8WID - chains a and k of the 23 polymer chains in the assembly; structure by electron microscopy, 3.50 A resolution.

== Chain a ==
Molecule: 16S rRNA
Organism: Mycolicibacterium smegmatis MC2 155
Sequence (1516 nucleotides; numbered 7 to 1522; the number before each row is that of its first residue):
     7 UUUGGAGAGUUUGAUCCUGGCUCAGGACGAACGCUGGCGGCGUGCUUAAC
    57 ACAUGCAAGUCGAACGGAAAGGCCCUUUCGGGGGUACUCGAGUGGCGAAC
   107 GGGUGAGUAACACGUGGGUGAUCUGCCCUGCACUUUGGGAUAAGCCUGGG
   157 AAACUGGGUCUAAUACCGAAUACACCCUGCUGGUCGCAUGGCCUGGUAGG
   207 GGAAAGCUUUUGCGGUGUGGGAUGGGCCCGCGGCCUAUCAGCUUGUUGGU
   257 GGGGUGAUGGCCUACCAAGGCGACGACGGGUAGCCGGCCUGAGAGGGUGA
   307 CCGGCCACACUGGGACUGAGAUACGGCCCAGACUCCUACGGGAGGCAGCA
   357 GUGGGGAAUAUUGCACAAUGGGCGCAAGCCUGAUGCAGCGACGCCGCGUG
   407 AGGGAUGACGGCCUUCGGGUUGUAAACCUCUUUCAGCACAGACGAAGCGC
   457 AAGUGACGGUAUGUGCAGAAGAAGGACCGGCCAACUACGUGCCAGCAGCC
   507 GCGGUAAUACGUAGGGUCCGAGCGUUGUCCGGAAUUACUGGGCGUAAAGA
   557 GCUCGUAGGUGGUUUGUCGCGUUGUUCGUGAAAACUCACAGCUUAACUGU
   607 GGGCGUGCGGGCGAUACGGGCAGACUAGAGUACUGCAGGGGAGACUGGAA
   657 UUCCUGGUGUAGCGGUGGAAUGCGCAGAUAUCAGGAGGAACACCGGUGGC
   707 GAAGGCGGGUCUCUGGGCAGUAACUGACGCUGAGGAGCGAAAGCGUGGGG
   757 AGCGAACAGGAUUAGAUACCCUGGUAGUCCACGCCGUAAACGGUGGGUAC
   807 UAGGUGUGGGUUUCCUUCCUUGGGAUCCGUGCCGUAGCUAACGCAUUAAG
   857 UACCCCGCCUGGGGAGUACGGCCGCAAGGCUAAAACUCAAAGGAAUUGAC
   907 GGGGGCCCGCACAAGCGGCGGAGCAUGUGGAUUAAUUCGAUGCAACGCGA
   957 AGAACCUUACCUGGGUUUGACAUGCACAGGACGCCGGCAGAGAUGUCGGU
  1007 UCCCUUGUGGCCUGUGUGCAGGUGGUGCAUGGCUGUCGUCAGCUCGUGUC
  1057 GUGAGAUGUUGGGUUAAGUCCCGCAACGAGCGCAACCCUUGUCUCAUGUU
  1107 GCCAGCACGUUAUGGUGGGGACUCGUGAGAGACUGCCGGGGUCAACUCGG
  1157 AGGAAGGUGGGGAUGACGUCAAGUCAUCAUGCCCCUUAUGUCCAGGGCUU
  1207 CACACAUGCUACAAUGGCCGGUACAAAGGGCUGCGAUGCCGUGAGGUGGA
  1257 GCGAAUCCUUUCAAAGCCGGUCUCAGUUCGGAUCGGGGUCUGCAACUCGA
  1307 CCCCGUGAAGUCGGAGUCGCUAGUAAUCGCAGAUCAGCAACGCUGCGGUG
  1357 AAUACGUUCCCGGGCCUUGUACACACCGCCCGUCACGUCAUGAAAGUCGG
  1407 UAACACCCGAAGCCGGUGGCCUAACCCUUGUGGAGGGAGCCGUCGAAGGU
  1457 GGGAUCGGCGAUUGGGACGAAGUCGUAACAAGGUAGCCGUACCGGAAGGU
  1507 GCGGCUGGAUCACCUC
Not modelled in the structure: 7

== Chain k ==
Protein: 30S ribosomal protein S10
Organism: Mycolicibacterium smegmatis MC2 155
Reference sequence: A0QSD0 (RS10_MYCS2); residue numbers follow UniProt; this construct covers 1-101
Sequence (101 residues; row label = number of the first residue in the row):
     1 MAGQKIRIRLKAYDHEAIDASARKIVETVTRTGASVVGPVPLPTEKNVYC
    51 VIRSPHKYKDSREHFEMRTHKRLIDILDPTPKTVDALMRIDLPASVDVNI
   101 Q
Not modelled in the structure: 1-3

== Chain a / chain k interface ==
Residue-residue contacts (68):
  G945(a) - His56(k)  hydrogen bond to the base
  A946(a) - His56(k)  sugar contact
  A946(a) - Lys57(k)  hydrogen bond to the sugar
  A951(a) - Lys57(k)  salt bridge to the phosphate
  A951(a) - Tyr58(k)  phosphate contact
  C954(a) - Lys57(k)  sugar contact
  C954(a) - Lys59(k)  salt bridge to the phosphate
  G955(a) - Pro55(k)  hydrogen bond to the sugar
  G955(a) - His56(k)  hydrogen bond to the base
  G955(a) - Lys57(k)  hydrogen bond to the sugar
  G955(a) - Lys59(k)  salt bridge to the phosphate
  A957(a) - Cys50(k)  base contact
  A957(a) - Lys59(k)  salt bridge to the phosphate
  A957(a) - Arg62(k)  hydrogen bond to the base
  G1038(a) - Pro55(k)  base contact
  C1039(a) - Arg53(k)  hydrogen bond to the sugar
  C1039(a) - Pro55(k)  base contact
  U1040(a) - Arg53(k)  sugar contact
  U1040(a) - Ser54(k)  sugar contact
  U1040(a) - Tyr58(k)  sugar contact
  U1040(a) - Ser61(k)  phosphate contact
  G1041(a) - Arg53(k)  phosphate contact
  G1041(a) - Tyr58(k)  sugar contact
  G1041(a) - Ser61(k)  sugar contact
  U1095(a) - Arg68(k)  salt bridge to the phosphate
  U1103(a) - Pro41(k)  sugar contact
  G1104(a) - Val37(k)  phosphate contact
  U1105(a) - Arg7(k)  hydrogen bond to the phosphate
  U1105(a) - Val40(k)  base contact
  U1105(a) - Leu73(k)  sugar contact
  U1106(a) - Arg7(k)  salt bridge to the phosphate
  U1106(a) - Arg9(k)  hydrogen bond to the base
  U1106(a) - Leu42(k)  base contact
  G1131(a) - Pro41(k)  base contact
  G1131(a) - Leu42(k)  sugar contact
  G1131(a) - Pro43(k)  sugar contact
  U1132(a) - Pro41(k)  sugar contact
  U1132(a) - Leu42(k)  sugar contact
  U1132(a) - Thr44(k)  hydrogen bond to the phosphate
  U1132(a) - Arg72(k)  hydrogen bond to the phosphate
  G1133(a) - His15(k)  hydrogen bond to the phosphate
  G1133(a) - Asp19(k)  sugar contact
  G1133(a) - His70(k)  salt bridge to the phosphate
  G1133(a) - Arg72(k)  salt bridge to the phosphate
  A1134(a) - His15(k)  phosphate contact
  U1170(a) - Arg53(k)  salt bridge to the phosphate
  U1170(a) - Glu63(k)  phosphate contact
  A1178(a) - Tyr58(k)  base contact
  G1179(a) - His56(k)  hydrogen bond to the sugar
  G1179(a) - Lys57(k)  sugar contact
  G1179(a) - Tyr58(k)  sugar contact
  U1180(a) - His56(k)  sugar contact
  U1183(a) - Pro55(k)  base contact
  G1234(a) - Lys46(k)  phosphate contact
  G1235(a) - Glu45(k)  phosphate contact
  G1235(a) - Lys46(k)  phosphate contact
  G1235(a) - Asn47(k)  phosphate contact
  A1260(a) - Arg9(k)  salt bridge to the phosphate
  A1260(a) - Lys11(k)  salt bridge to the phosphate
  A1261(a) - Arg9(k)  salt bridge to the phosphate
  A1261(a) - Leu42(k)  base contact
  A1261(a) - Pro43(k)  sugar contact
  A1261(a) - Lys71(k)  salt bridge to the phosphate
  C1349(a) - Arg62(k)  hydrogen bond to the sugar
  U1350(a) - Cys50(k)  sugar contact
  U1350(a) - Arg62(k)  sugar contact
  U1350(a) - His64(k)  hydrogen bond to the phosphate
  G1351(a) - His64(k)  salt bridge to the phosphate
Other interface residues (no listed pair), chain a (35 interface residues in all): A956, C1094, A1169, U1262
Other interface residues (no listed pair), chain k (33 interface residues in all): Ile52, Asp60

== Overview ==
The interface between chain a and chain k involves 35 residues on one side and 33 on the other, with 15
hydrogen bonds and 14 salt bridges. Polar pairs include G945(a)-His56(k), G955(a)-His56(k) and
A957(a)-Arg62(k).
Here chain a is 16S rRNA and chain k is 30S ribosomal protein S10, both from Mycolicibacterium smegmatis MC2
155. Entry 8WID (Cryo- EM structure of Mycobacterium smegmatis 30S ribosomal subunit (body 2) of 70S ribosome,
E- tRNA ...) was determined by electron microscopy together with 8WHX, 8WHY, 8WI7, 8WI8, 8WI9, 8WIB, 8WIC and
8WIF from the same study.
